6C6Q - chains A and B of the 4 polymer chains in the assembly; structure by X-ray diffraction, 2.00 A resolution.

# Chain A (and B)
Name: Capsid protein VP1
Source organism: Murine norovirus 1
Notes: fragment: protruding domain; chain B of this document is another copy of the same molecule, construct and numbering; everything in this record applies to it too
Reference sequence: Q80J94 (Q80J94_9CALI); residues 229-531 here = UniProt positions 229-531
Chain sequence (303 residues; each row starts with the number of its first residue):
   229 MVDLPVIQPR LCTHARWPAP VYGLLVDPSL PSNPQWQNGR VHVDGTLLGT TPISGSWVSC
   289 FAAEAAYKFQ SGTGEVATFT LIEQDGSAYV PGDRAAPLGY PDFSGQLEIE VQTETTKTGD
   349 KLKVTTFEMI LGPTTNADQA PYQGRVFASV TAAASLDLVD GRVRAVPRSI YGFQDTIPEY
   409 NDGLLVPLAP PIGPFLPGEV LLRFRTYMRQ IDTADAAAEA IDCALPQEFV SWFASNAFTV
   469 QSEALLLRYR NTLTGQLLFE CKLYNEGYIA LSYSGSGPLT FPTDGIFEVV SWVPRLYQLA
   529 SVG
Bound ions: Mg2+ site 1: Asn-364 (shared with 3 residues of chain F); Mg2+ site 2: Asp-366, Asp-410; Mg2+ site 3: Gln-438, Asp-440
What the authors report for this chain:
  - Mg2+ coordination: Asn-364, Asp-366, Asp-410, Gln-438, Asp-440
  - mutagenesis - N364DEL/A365DEL/D366DEL: abolished binding to CMRF35-like molecule 1
  - mutagenesis - Q298R/S299E/G300P/V304K, F375D/S377K: decreased binding to CMRF35-like molecule 1

# Interface between chain A and chain B
Residue-residue contacts (92):
  Pro-233(A) / Ser-463(B)
  Val-234(A) / Ser-463(B)  hydrogen bond (backbone-side chain)
  Ile-235(A) / Ile-281(B)  hydrophobic
  Arg-238(A) / Asp-313(B)
  Leu-239(A) / Ser-282(B)
  Leu-239(A) / Trp-285(B)  hydrophobic
  Leu-239(A) / Asp-313(B)
  Thr-241(A) / Ser-282(B)  hydrogen bond
  Thr-241(A) / Gly-283(B)
  Thr-241(A) / Ser-284(B)
  Pro-246(A) / Arg-392(B)
  Ala-247(A) / Ser-284(B)
  Ala-247(A) / Arg-392(B)
  Pro-248(A) / Ser-284(B)
  Pro-248(A) / Trp-285(B)
  Pro-248(A) / Arg-392(B)
  Tyr-250(A) / Gln-312(B)
  Tyr-250(A) / Arg-392(B)
  Ile-281(A) / Ile-235(B)  hydrophobic
  Ser-282(A) / Leu-239(B)
  Ser-282(A) / Cys-240(B)
  Ser-282(A) / Thr-241(B)  hydrogen bond
  Ser-282(A) / Glu-456(B)
  Gly-283(A) / Thr-241(B)
  Ser-284(A) / Ala-247(B)
  Ser-284(A) / Pro-248(B)
  Trp-285(A) / Arg-238(B)
  Trp-285(A) / Leu-239(B)  hydrophobic
  Trp-285(A) / Pro-248(B)
  Gln-312(A) / Tyr-250(B)
  Asp-313(A) / Arg-238(B)  salt bridge
  Glu-338(A) / Glu-338(B)
  Glu-338(A) / Arg-396(B)  salt bridge
  Gln-340(A) / Arg-437(B)
  Gln-340(A) / Gln-438(B)  hydrogen bond (side chain-backbone)
  Glu-342(A) / Ala-444(B)
  Gly-347(A) / Thr-441(B)
  Asp-348(A) / Thr-441(B)  hydrogen bond (backbone-backbone)
  Lys-349(A) / Asp-440(B)  hydrogen bond (backbone-backbone)
  Lys-349(A) / Thr-441(B)  hydrogen bond (backbone-backbone)
  Lys-349(A) / Ala-442(B)
  Lys-349(A) / Asp-443(B)
  Lys-349(A) / Ala-444(B)
  Leu-350(A) / Gln-438(B)
  Leu-350(A) / Ile-439(B)
  Leu-350(A) / Asp-440(B)  hydrogen bond (backbone-backbone)
  Leu-350(A) / Asp-443(B)
  Leu-350(A) / Ala-444(B)  hydrophobic
  Leu-350(A) / Ala-445(B)
  Lys-351(A) / Gln-438(B)
  Val-352(A) / Arg-396(B)  hydrogen bond (backbone-side chain)
  Val-352(A) / Ser-397(B)
  Val-352(A) / Arg-437(B)
  Thr-353(A) / Arg-396(B)
  Thr-354(A) / Arg-396(B)  hydrogen bond
  Arg-392(A) / Pro-246(B)
  Arg-392(A) / Ala-247(B)
  Arg-392(A) / Pro-248(B)
  Arg-392(A) / Tyr-250(B)
  Val-394(A) / Arg-437(B)
  Arg-396(A) / Glu-338(B)
  Arg-396(A) / Val-352(B)  hydrogen bond (side chain-backbone)
  Arg-396(A) / Thr-353(B)
  Arg-396(A) / Thr-354(B)  hydrogen bond
  Ser-397(A) / Val-352(B)
  Met-436(A) / Gln-340(B)
  Arg-437(A) / Gln-340(B)
  Arg-437(A) / Val-352(B)
  Arg-437(A) / Val-394(B)
  Gln-438(A) / Gln-340(B)  hydrogen bond (backbone-side chain)
  Gln-438(A) / Leu-350(B)
  Gln-438(A) / Lys-351(B)
  Ile-439(A) / Leu-350(B)
  Asp-440(A) / Lys-349(B)  hydrogen bond (backbone-backbone)
  Asp-440(A) / Leu-350(B)  hydrogen bond (backbone-backbone)
  Thr-441(A) / Gly-347(B)
  Thr-441(A) / Asp-348(B)
  Thr-441(A) / Lys-349(B)  hydrogen bond (backbone-backbone)
  Ala-442(A) / Lys-349(B)
  Asp-443(A) / Lys-349(B)
  Asp-443(A) / Leu-350(B)
  Ala-444(A) / Glu-342(B)
  Ala-444(A) / Lys-349(B)
  Ala-444(A) / Leu-350(B)
  Ala-445(A) / Leu-350(B)
  Glu-456(A) / Ser-282(B)
  Trp-460(A) / Trp-460(B)  hydrophobic
  Trp-460(A) / Asn-464(B)
  Ser-463(A) / Pro-233(B)
  Ser-463(A) / Val-234(B)  hydrogen bond (side chain-backbone)
  Ser-463(A) / Trp-460(B)
  Asn-464(A) / Trp-460(B)
Also at the interface, not in a pair above, chain A (47 interface residues in all): Cys-240
Also at the interface, not in a pair above, chain B (47 interface residues in all): Met-436

# In short
Chain A and chain B each contribute 47 residues to their interface; the contacts include 17 hydrogen bonds and
2 salt bridges. Polar pairs include Asp-313(A)/Arg-238(B), Glu-338(A)/Arg-396(B) and Val-234(A)/Ser-463(B).
From the paper: Q298R/S299E/G300P/V304K and F375D/S377K of chain A reduce binding to CMRF35-like molecule 1;
Mg2+ coordination by Asn-364(A), Asp-366(A) and Asp-410(A) among others.
Both chains are Capsid protein VP1 (Murine norovirus 1). Entry 6C6Q (Crystal Structure of the Murine Norovirus
VP1 P Domain in complex with the CD300lf Receptor) was determined by X-ray diffraction together with 6C74,
6E47, 6E48 and 6CRJ from the same study.
